7CNN - chains B and C of the 6 polymer chains in the assembly; structure by X-ray diffraction, 2.50 A resolution.

# Chain B
Name: Tubulin beta chain
Source organism: Sus scrofa
UniProtKB: A0A287AGU7 (A0A287AGU7_PIG); the author numbering skips numbers that UniProt does not, so the offset changes along the chain: 1-42 = UniProt 1-42; 45-360 = UniProt 43-358; 369-455 = UniProt 359-445
Sequence (445 residues; numbered 1 to 455; 10 numbers in that range are skipped by the numbering (no residue carries them; nothing is unmodelled there); the number before each row is that of its first residue):
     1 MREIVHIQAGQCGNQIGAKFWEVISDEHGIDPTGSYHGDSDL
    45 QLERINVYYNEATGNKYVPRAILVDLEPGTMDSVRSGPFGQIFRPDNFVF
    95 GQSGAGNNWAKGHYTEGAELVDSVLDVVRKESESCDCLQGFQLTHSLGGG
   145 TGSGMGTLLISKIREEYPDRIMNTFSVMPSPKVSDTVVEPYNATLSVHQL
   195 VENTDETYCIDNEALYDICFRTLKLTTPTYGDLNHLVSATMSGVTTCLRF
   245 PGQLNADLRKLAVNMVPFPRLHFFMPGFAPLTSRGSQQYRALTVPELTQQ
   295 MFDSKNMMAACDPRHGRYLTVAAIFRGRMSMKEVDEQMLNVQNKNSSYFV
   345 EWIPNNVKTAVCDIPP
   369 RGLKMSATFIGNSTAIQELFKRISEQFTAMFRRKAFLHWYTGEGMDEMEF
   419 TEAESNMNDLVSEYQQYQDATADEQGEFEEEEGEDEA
Unresolved in the structure: 441-455
Ion coordination: Ca2+ near Glu-113 (its only coordinating residue here)
Small-molecule neighbours:
  - Vinorelbine (GDF): Pro-175, Lys-176, Val-177, Ser-178, Asp-179, Tyr-210, Phe-214, Thr-220, Thr-221, Pro-222, Thr-223, Tyr-224, Leu-227
  - GDP (guanosine-5'-diphosphate): Gly-10, Gln-11, Cys-12, Gln-15, Ile-16, Asp-69, Ala-99, Asn-101, Ser-140, Gly-142, Gly-143, Gly-144, Thr-145, Gly-146, Ser-147, Val-171, Pro-173, Val-177, Ser-178, Glu-183, Asn-206, Leu-209, Tyr-224, Leu-227, Asn-228

# Chain C
Name: Tubulin alpha-1B chain
Source organism: Sus scrofa
UniProtKB: Q2XVP4 (TBA1B_PIG); residues 1-451 here = UniProt positions 1-451
Sequence (451 residues; row label = number of the first residue in the row):
     1 MRECISIHVGQAGVQIGNACWELYCLEHGIQPDGQMPSDKTIGGGDDSFN
    51 TFFSETGAGKHVPRAVFVDLEPTVIDEVRTGTYRQLFHPEQLITGKEDAA
   101 NNYARGHYTIGKEIIDLVLDRIRKLADQCTGLQGFLVFHSFGGGTGSGFT
   151 SLLMERLSVDYGKKSKLEFSIYPAPQVSTAVVEPYNSILTTHTTLEHSDC
   201 AFMVDNEAIYDICRRNLDIERPTYTNLNRLISQIVSSITASLRFDGALNV
   251 DLTEFQTNLVPYPRIHFPLATYAPVISAEKAYHEQLSVAEITNACFEPAN
   301 QMVKCDPRHGKYMACCLLYRGDVVPKDVNAAIATIKTKRSIQFVDWCPTG
   351 FKVGINYQPPTVVPGGDLAKVQRAVCMLSNTTAIAEAWARLDHKFDLMYA
   401 KRAFVHWYVGEGMEEGEFSEAREDMAALEKDYEEVGVDSVEGEGEEEGEE
   451 Y
Unresolved in the structure: 441-451
Swiss-Prot annotation at these positions:
  - motif: Met-1 to Cys-4 (MREC motif)
  - active site: Glu-254
  - binding site (GTP): Gly-10, Gln-11, Ala-12, Gln-15, Glu-71, Ala-99, Ser-140, Gly-143, Gly-144, Thr-145, Gly-146, Thr-179, Glu-183, Asn-206, Tyr-224, Asn-228, Leu-252
  - binding site (Mg(2+)): Glu-71
  - site: Tyr-451 (Involved in polymerization)
  - modified residue: Lys-40 (N6,N6,N6-trimethyllysine), Ser-48 (Phosphoserine), Ser-232 (Phosphoserine), Tyr-282 (3'-nitrotyrosine), Arg-339 (Omega-N-methylarginine), Ser-439 (Phosphoserine), Glu-443 (5-glutamyl polyglutamate), Glu-445 (5-glutamyl polyglutamate), Tyr-451 (3'-nitrotyrosine)
  - cross-link (Glycyl lysine isopeptide (Lys-Gly)): Lys-326 (interchain with G-Cter in ubiquitin), Lys-370 (interchain with G-Cter in ubiquitin)
Ion coordination: Ca2+: Asp-39, Thr-41, Gly-44, Glu-55
Small-molecule neighbours:
  - Vinorelbine (GDF): Leu-248, Pro-325, Lys-326, Val-328, Asn-329, Ile-332, Ala-333, Lys-336, Gly-350, Phe-351, Val-353, Ile-355
  - GTP (guanosine-5'-triphosphate): Gly-10, Gln-11, Ala-12, Gln-15, Ile-16, Asp-69, Asp-98, Ala-99, Ala-100, Asn-101, Ser-140, Gly-142, Gly-143, Gly-144, Thr-145, Gly-146, Ile-171, Pro-173, Val-177, Ser-178, Thr-179, Glu-183, Asn-206, Tyr-224, Leu-227, Asn-228, Ile-231

# Interface between chain B and chain C
Contacting residue pairs - 36 pairs, chain B then chain C:
  Asn-101(B) with Glu-254(C), hydrogen bond
  Asp-179(B) with Asn-258(C), hydrogen bond (backbone-side chain); Phe-351(C); Lys-352(C), salt bridge; Val-353(C)
  Thr-180(B) with Asn-258(C); Lys-352(C), hydrogen bond
  Val-181(B) with Asn-258(C), hydrogen bond (backbone-side chain); Pro-348(C), hydrophobic
  Ala-397(B) with Trp-346(C)
  Met-398(B) with Trp-346(C)
  Arg-400(B) with Asp-345(C), salt bridge; Ser-439(C), hydrogen bond
  Arg-401(B) with Tyr-262(C), hydrogen bond (backbone-side chain); Asp-345(C), salt bridge; Trp-346(C); Glu-434(C), hydrogen bond (side chain-backbone); Val-435(C); Val-437(C), hydrogen bond (side chain-backbone); Asp-438(C); Ser-439(C), hydrogen bond
  Lys-402(B) with Tyr-262(C)
  Ala-403(B) with Pro-261(C); Tyr-262(C); Trp-346(C), hydrophobic
  Phe-404(B) with Thr-257(C); Asn-258(C); Val-260(C); Pro-261(C), hydrogen bond (backbone-backbone)
  His-406(B) with Val-260(C), hydrogen bond (side chain-backbone); Pro-261(C); Tyr-262(C); Pro-263(C)
  Trp-407(B) with Gln-256(C); Thr-257(C), hydrogen bond (side chain-backbone); Val-260(C), hydrogen bond (side chain-backbone)
Interface residues without a listed pair, chain B (18 interface residues in all): Gln-96, Ser-97, Val-182, Thr-221, Leu-405
Interface residues without a listed pair, chain C (22 interface residues in all): Arg-2, Lys-326, Cys-347

# Summary
The interface between chain B and chain C involves 18 residues on one side and 22 on the other, with 13
hydrogen bonds and 3 salt bridges. Among the polar pairs are Asp-179(B)/Lys-352(C), Arg-400(B)/Asp-345(C) and
Arg-401(B)/Asp-345(C). Vinorelbine is bound between chain B and chain C.
Chain B is Tubulin beta chain and chain C is Tubulin alpha-1B chain, both from Sus scrofa; the structure,
vinorelbine in complex with tubulin, was determined by X-ray diffraction, deposited together with 7CNM and
7CNO.
